PDB entry 9MIY | electron microscopy, 2.72 A resolution | chains b and a of the 6 polymer chains in the assembly

== Chain b (and a) ==
Name: Glycoprotein G2
Source organism: Lassa virus Josiah
Notes: chain a of this document is another copy of the same molecule, construct and numbering; everything in this record applies to it too
UniProt: P08669 (GLYC_LASSJ); residues 260-491 here = UniProt positions 260-491
Sequence (232 residues; numbered 260 to 491; the number before each row is that of its first residue):
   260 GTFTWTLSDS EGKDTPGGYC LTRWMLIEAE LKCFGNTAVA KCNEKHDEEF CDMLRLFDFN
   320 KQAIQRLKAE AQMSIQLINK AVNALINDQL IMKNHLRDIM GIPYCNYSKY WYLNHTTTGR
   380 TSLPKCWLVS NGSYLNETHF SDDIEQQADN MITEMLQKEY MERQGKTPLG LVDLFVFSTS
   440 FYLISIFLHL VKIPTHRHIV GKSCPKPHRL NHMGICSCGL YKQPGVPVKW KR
Unresolved in the structure: 260-407, 456-491
UniProt features mapped onto this chain:
  - binding site (Zn(2+)): His455, His457, Cys463, His467, Cys475, Cys477
  - glycosylation (N-linked (GlcNAc...) asparagine): Asn365, Asn373, Asn390, Asn395

== How chain b and chain a interact ==
Pairs across the interface - 24 pairs, chain b then chain a:
  Met420(b) - Gln416(a)  hydrogen bond (backbone-side chain)
  Gln423(b) - Leu415(a)
  Gln423(b) - Gln416(a)
  Gln423(b) - Tyr419(a)
  Gln423(b) - Gln423(a)
  Gly424(b) - Thr412(a)
  Gly424(b) - Leu415(a)
  Gly424(b) - Gln416(a)
  Lys425(b) - Leu415(a)
  Thr426(b) - Tyr419(a)  hydrogen bond (backbone-side chain)
  Pro427(b) - Tyr419(a)
  Leu428(b) - Glu418(a)
  Leu428(b) - Tyr419(a)  hydrophobic
  Leu428(b) - Arg422(a)
  Val431(b) - Tyr419(a)
  Asp432(b) - Arg422(a)  salt bridge
  Val435(b) - Phe434(a)  hydrophobic
  Ser439(b) - Phe434(a)
  Leu442(b) - Tyr441(a)  hydrogen bond (backbone-side chain)
  Ile445(b) - Tyr441(a)
  Phe446(b) - Tyr441(a)  hydrogen bond (backbone-side chain)
  Leu449(b) - Ile445(a)  hydrophobic
  Leu449(b) - His448(a)
  Leu449(b) - Leu449(a)  hydrophobic
Also at the interface, not in a pair above, chain a (14 interface residues in all): Thr438, Leu442

== Summary ==
The interface between chain b and chain a involves 15 residues on one side and 14 on the other; the contacts
include 4 hydrogen bonds and 1 salt bridge. Polar contacts include Asp432(b)-Arg422(a), Met420(b)-Gln416(a)
and Thr426(b)-Tyr419(a).
Chain b and chain a are both Glycoprotein G2 (Lassa virus Josiah); the structure, Focused reconstruction of
the transmembrane region of the Lassa virus spike complex, was determined by electron microscopy together with
9R8U and 9MJ2 from the same study.
